Entry 5NDC (X-ray diffraction, 2.30 A resolution); this record covers chains A and B of the 3 polymer chains in the assembly.

[Chain A]
Protein: Cytochrome c oxidase subunit 1
Organism: Thermus thermophilus
Notes: EC 1.9.3.1
Reference sequence: Q5SJ79 (COX1_THET8); numbering as in UniProt (aligned over 2-562)
Sequence (569 residues; numbered -6 to 562; the number before each row is that of its first residue; numbers below 1 keep their minus sign (Met-6 is residue -6)):
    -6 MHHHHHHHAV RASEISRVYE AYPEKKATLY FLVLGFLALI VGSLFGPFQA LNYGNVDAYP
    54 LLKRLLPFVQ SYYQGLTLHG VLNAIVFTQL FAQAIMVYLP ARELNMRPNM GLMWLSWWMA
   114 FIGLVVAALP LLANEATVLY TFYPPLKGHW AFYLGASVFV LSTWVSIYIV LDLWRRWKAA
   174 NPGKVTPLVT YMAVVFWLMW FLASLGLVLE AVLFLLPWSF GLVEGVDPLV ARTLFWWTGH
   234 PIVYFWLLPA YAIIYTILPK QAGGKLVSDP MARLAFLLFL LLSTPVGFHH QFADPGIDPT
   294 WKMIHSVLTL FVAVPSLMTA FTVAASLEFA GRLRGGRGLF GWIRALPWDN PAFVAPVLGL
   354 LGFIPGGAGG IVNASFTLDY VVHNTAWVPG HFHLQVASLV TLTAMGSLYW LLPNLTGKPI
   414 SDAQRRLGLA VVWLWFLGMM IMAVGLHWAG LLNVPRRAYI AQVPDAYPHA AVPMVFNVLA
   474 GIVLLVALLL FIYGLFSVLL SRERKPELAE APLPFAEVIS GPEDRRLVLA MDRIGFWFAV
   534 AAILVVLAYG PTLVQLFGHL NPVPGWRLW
Unresolved in the structure: -6 to 8
Construct notes: initiating methionine (-6); expression tag (-5 to 1)
Swiss-Prot annotation at these positions:
  - binding site (Fe(II)-heme a): His72, His386
  - binding site (Cu cation): His233, Tyr237, His282, His283
  - binding site (heme a3): His384
  - cross-link: His233 to Tyr237 (1'-histidyl-3'-tyrosine (His-Tyr))
Metal / ion sites: heme Fe: His72, His386; Cu ion: His233, His282, His283; heme-as Fe near His384 (its only coordinating residue here)
Residues lining bound ligands:
  - heme-as (HAS): Tyr133, Thr134, Trp229, Val236, Tyr237, Trp239, Leu240, Tyr244, His282, His283, Thr302, Val305, Ala306, Ser309, Leu310, Ala313, Val316, Ala317, Leu320, Trp335, Ile336, Trp341, Val350, Leu353, Leu354, Phe356, Ile357, Gly360, Gly363, Ile364, Asn366, Ala367, Asp372, His376, Asn377, Val381, His384, Phe385, Gln388, Val389, Val393, Arg449, Arg450
  - heme (HEM): Leu32, Ser36, Gly39, Pro40, Gln42, Ala43, Tyr46, Tyr65, Leu69, His72, Gly73, Asn76, Ala77, Phe80, Thr81, Leu132, Tyr133, Pro382, Phe385, His386, Val389, Ala390, Thr394, Trp428, Met432, Met435, Arg449, Arg450, Ala451, Leu477
Reported in the primary citation:
  - binding site for heme-as: Ser309
  - contacts within the chain: Tyr136-Trp229
  - catalytic residues: Tyr237, Tyr244, Tyr248, Ser309, Thr312, Thr315

[Chain B]
Protein: Cytochrome c oxidase subunit 2
Organism: Thermus thermophilus
Notes: EC 1.9.3.1
Reference sequence: Q5SJ80 (COX2_THET8); residues 1-168 here = UniProt positions 1-168
Sequence (168 residues; row label = number of the first residue in the row):
     1 MVDEHKAHKA ILAYEKGWLA FSLAMLFVFI ALIAYTLATH TAGVIPAGKL ERVDPTTVRQ
    61 EGPWADPAQA VVQTGPNQYT VYVLAFAFGY QPNPIEVPQG AEIVFKITSP DVIHGFHVEG
   121 TNINVEVLPG EVSTVRYTFK RPGEYRIICN QYCGLGHQNM FGTIVVKE
Unresolved in the structure: 1
Swiss-Prot annotation at these positions:
  - binding site (Cu cation): His114, Cys149, Cys153, His157
Metal / ion sites: dinuclear copper ion: His114, Cys149, Gln151, Cys153, His157, Met160
Reported in the primary citation:
  - catalytic residues: Glu15

[Chain A / chain B interface]
Pairs across the interface (116; chain A residue first):
  Ser64(A) with Leu155(B)
  Tyr66(A) with Tyr152(B), hydrophobic; Leu155(B), hydrophobic; His157(B); Gln158(B), hydrogen bond
  Thr130(A) with Tyr152(B), hydrogen bond (backbone-side chain)
  Leu132(A) with Tyr152(B), hydrophobic
  Tyr136(A) with Gln151(B)
  Pro137(A) with Ile113(B)
  Pro138(A) with Asp111(B); Val112(B), hydrophobic; Pro129(B), hydrophobic
  Leu139(A) with Val112(B), hydrophobic; Tyr152(B), hydrophobic
  Asp220(A) with Arg52(B), salt bridge
  Pro221(A) with Pro129(B)
  Leu222(A) with Leu128(B), hydrophobic
  Arg225(A) with Glu126(B), salt bridge
  Lys258(A) with Glu4(B), salt bridge
  Val260(A) with His8(B), hydrogen bond (backbone-side chain); Ile11(B), hydrophobic
  Met264(A) with Glu15(B); Leu19(B), hydrophobic
  Phe285(A) with Pro46(B)
  Ala286(A) with Pro46(B); Asn124(B); Val125(B); Glu126(B), hydrogen bond (backbone-backbone)
  Asp287(A) with Pro46(B); Glu126(B)
  Pro288(A) with Glu126(B); Glu131(B); Val132(B); Ser133(B)
  Gly289(A) with Ala47(B), hydrogen bond (backbone-backbone); Gly48(B); Leu50(B)
  Ile290(A) with Gly48(B)
  Met296(A) with Ile33(B), hydrophobic
  Leu303(A) with Leu26(B); Ile30(B), hydrophobic
  Phe304(A) with Phe27(B), hydrophobic
  Val307(A) with Leu23(B), hydrophobic; Leu26(B), hydrophobic
  Leu310(A) with Trp18(B), hydrogen bond (backbone-side chain); Ser22(B)
  Met311(A) with Glu15(B); Leu19(B), hydrophobic
  Phe314(A) with Ile11(B); Tyr14(B), hydrophobic; Glu15(B); Trp18(B)
  Thr315(A) with Glu15(B), hydrogen bond
  Ala318(A) with Ile11(B), hydrophobic
  Phe322(A) with Glu4(B); Ala7(B), hydrophobic
  Ser368(A) with Ile33(B)
  Phe369(A) with Leu37(B), hydrophobic; Ile45(B), hydrophobic
  Thr370(A) with Thr36(B), hydrogen bond; Leu37(B)
  Tyr373(A) with Val44(B), hydrophobic; Ile45(B); Pro46(B); Asn122(B); Asn124(B), hydrogen bond (backbone-side chain)
  Val374(A) with Asn122(B)
  His376(A) with Asn124(B), hydrogen bond (backbone-side chain); Glu126(B), salt bridge; Asn150(B), hydrogen bond (backbone-side chain)
  Asn377(A) with Glu126(B), hydrogen bond; Asn150(B), hydrogen bond (side chain-backbone); Gln151(B)
  Thr378(A) with His117(B)
  Leu445(A) with Glu119(B)
  Asn446(A) with His117(B); Glu119(B); Gly120(B); Ile148(B)
  Pro448(A) with Asn150(B)
  Arg449(A) with His157(B)
  Arg450(A) with Gln151(B), hydrogen bond; His157(B), hydrogen bond (backbone-side chain)
  Tyr452(A) with Gln158(B)
  Val456(A) with Gln158(B); Asn159(B)
  Ala459(A) with Arg146(B), hydrogen bond (backbone-side chain)
  Tyr460(A) with Arg146(B); Ile148(B); Phe161(B)
  His462(A) with Glu119(B), salt bridge; Arg146(B)
  Ile512(A) with Glu4(B); His8(B)
  Ser513(A) with His5(B), hydrogen bond (backbone-side chain)
  Gly514(A) with His8(B)
  Glu516(A) with His8(B), salt bridge; Leu12(B)
  Asp517(A) with His8(B), salt bridge
  Gln548(A) with Leu50(B)
  Leu549(A) with Leu50(B), hydrophobic
  His552(A) with Leu50(B); Arg52(B), hydrogen bond (backbone-side chain)
  Asn554(A) with Arg52(B); Val53(B), hydrogen bond (side chain-backbone); Gly130(B), hydrogen bond (side chain-backbone)
  Val556(A) with Pro55(B), hydrophobic; Pro129(B)
  Trp559(A) with Pro110(B); Asp111(B); Val112(B), hydrophobic
  Leu561(A) with Val112(B), hydrophobic; Cys153(B); Gly154(B); Leu155(B), hydrogen bond (backbone-backbone)
  Trp562(A) with Leu155(B), hydrophobic
Other interface residues (no listed pair), chain A (73 interface residues in all): Val131, Ser261, Asp291, Pro292, Lys295, Ser299, Val300, Ile364, Val375, Ala451, Pro557
Other interface residues (no listed pair), chain B (63 interface residues in all): Phe29, Ala34, Lys49, Thr56, Ala87, Phe88, Cys149

[Summary]
The interface between chain A and chain B involves 73 residues on one side and 63 on the other, with 21
hydrogen bonds and 7 salt bridges. Among the polar pairs are Asp220(A)-Arg52(B), Arg225(A)-Glu126(B) and
Lys258(A)-Glu4(B). From the paper: catalytic residues Tyr237(A), Tyr244(A) and Glu15(B) among others; a
binding site for heme-as at Ser309(A).
Chain A is Cytochrome c oxidase subunit 1 and chain B is Cytochrome c oxidase subunit 2, both from Thermus
thermophilus; the structure, Structure of ba3-type cytochrome c oxidase from Thermus thermophilus by serial
femtosecond crystallography, was determined by X-ray diffraction.
